5YB4 - chains E and D of the 6 polymer chains in the assembly; structure by X-ray diffraction, 2.50 A resolution.

Chain E (and D):
Protein: N36KR
Notes: chain D of this document is another copy of the same molecule, construct and numbering; everything in this record applies to it too
Sequence (36 residues; numbered 35 to 70; the number before each row is that of its first residue):
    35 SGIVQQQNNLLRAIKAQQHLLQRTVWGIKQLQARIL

Interface between chain E and chain D:
Contacting residue pairs - 21 pairs, chain E then chain D:
  Ile37(E) - Ile37(D)  hydrophobic
  Ile37(E) - Val38(D)  hydrophobic
  Ile37(E) - Gln41(D)
  Gln40(E) - Gln41(D)
  Gln41(E) - Gln41(D)
  Leu44(E) - Leu44(D)  hydrophobic
  Leu44(E) - Leu45(D)  hydrophobic
  Leu44(E) - Ile48(D)  hydrophobic
  Ile48(E) - Ile48(D)  hydrophobic
  Gln51(E) - Ile48(D)  hydrogen bond (side chain-backbone)
  Gln51(E) - Gln51(D)
  Gln51(E) - Gln52(D)  hydrogen bond
  Gln51(E) - Leu55(D)
  Leu54(E) - Gln52(D)
  Leu55(E) - Leu55(D)  hydrophobic
  Thr58(E) - Val59(D)
  Thr58(E) - Ile62(D)
  Ile62(E) - Ile62(D)  hydrophobic
  Leu65(E) - Leu65(D)  hydrophobic
  Leu65(E) - Gln66(D)
  Ile69(E) - Ile69(D)  hydrophobic
Other interface residues (no listed pair), chain E (14 interface residues in all): Ala47, Gly61
Other interface residues (no listed pair), chain D (15 interface residues in all): Thr58

Overview:
14 residues of chain E face 15 of chain D across their interface; the contacts include 2 hydrogen bonds. Polar
contacts include Gln51(E)-Ile48(D) and Gln51(E)-Gln52(D).
Both chains are N36KR. Entry 5YB4 (Crystal structure of HP23LN36KR) was determined by X-ray diffraction
together with 5YB2 and 5YB3 from the same study.
